7UYR - chain A; structure by X-ray diffraction, 2.15 A resolution.

[Chain A]
Molecule: Non-receptor tyrosine-protein kinase TYK2
Source organism: Homo sapiens
Notes: EC 2.7.10.2
UniProt: P29597 (TYK2_HUMAN); residues 889-1177 here = UniProt positions 889-1177
Chain sequence (289 residues; row label = number of the first residue in the row):
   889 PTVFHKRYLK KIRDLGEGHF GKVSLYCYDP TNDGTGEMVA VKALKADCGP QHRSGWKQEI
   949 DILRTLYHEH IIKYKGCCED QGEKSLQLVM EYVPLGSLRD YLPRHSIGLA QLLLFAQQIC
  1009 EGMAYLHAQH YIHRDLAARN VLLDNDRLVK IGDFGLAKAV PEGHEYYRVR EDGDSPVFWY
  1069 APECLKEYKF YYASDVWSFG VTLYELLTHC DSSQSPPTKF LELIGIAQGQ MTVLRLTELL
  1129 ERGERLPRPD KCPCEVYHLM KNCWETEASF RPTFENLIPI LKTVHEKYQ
Unresolved in the structure: 889, 1050-1052, 1059-1061
Modified positions: Tyr1054 (O-phosphotyrosine; PTR); Tyr1055 (O-phosphotyrosine; PTR)
Ligand contacts: OVI (2-(4-{[2-(2,6-difluorophenyl)-5-oxo-5H-pyrrolo[3,4-d]pyrimidin-4-yl]amino}phenyl)-N-ethylacetamide): Arg901, Asp902, Leu903, Gly904, Glu905, Gly906, Val911, Ala928, Lys930, Ile960, Met978, Glu979, Tyr980, Val981, Pro982, Leu983, Gly984, Asp988, Arg1027, Asn1028, Leu1030, Gly1040, Asp1041
Curated features (UniProtKB/Swiss-Prot):
  - active site: Asp1023 (Proton acceptor)
  - binding site (ATP): Leu903 to Val911, Lys930
  - modified residue (Phosphotyrosine): Tyr1054, Tyr1055
  - mutagenesis: Lys930 (K930R: Complete loss of catalytic activity), Asp1023 (D1023N: Complete loss of catalytic activity), Tyr1054 (Y1054F: Reduces basal catalytic activity and abolishes IFN-dependent activation), Tyr1055 (Y1055F: Reduces basal catalytic activity and abolishes IFN-dependent activation), Tyr1145 (Y1145F: Does not affect phosphorylation state and enzymatic activity), Tyr1176 (Y1176F: Does not affect phosphorylation state and enzymatic activity)

[In short]
Ligands of chain A: compound OVI. From UniProt: active-site residue Asp1023, 10 ATP-binding residues and 6
mutagenesis sites.
Chain A is Non-receptor tyrosine-protein kinase TYK2 (Homo sapiens); the structure, Crystal structure of TYK2
kinase domain in complex with compound 12, was determined by X-ray diffraction, deposited together with 7UYS,
7UYT, 7UYV and 7UYW.
